PDB entry 8FAE | electron microscopy, 3.80 A resolution | chains D and F of the 6 polymer chains in the assembly

# Chain D (and F)
Protein: Envelope glycoprotein gp41
From: Human immunodeficiency virus 1
Notes: chain F of this document is another copy of the same molecule, construct and numbering; everything in this record applies to it too
UniProt: O40222 (O40222_9HIV1); residues 519-664 here correspond to UniProt positions 517-662 (UniProt number = residue number - 2)
Chain sequence (146 residues; numbered 519 to 664; the number before each row is that of its first residue):
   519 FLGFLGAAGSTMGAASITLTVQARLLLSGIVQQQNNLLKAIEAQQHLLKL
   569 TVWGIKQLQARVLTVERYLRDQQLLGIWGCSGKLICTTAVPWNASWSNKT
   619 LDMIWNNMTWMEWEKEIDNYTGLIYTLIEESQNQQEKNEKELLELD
Not modelled in the structure: 519, 662-664 (chain F: 662-664)
Differences from the reference sequence: conflict Lys557 (Arg555 in O40222), Lys633 (Arg631 in O40222), Lys658 (Gln656 in O40222); engineered mutation Lys567 (Gln565 in O40222), Thr582 (Ala580 in O40222)
Disulfide bonds: Cys598-Cys604
Glycans and other covalent adducts: glycan linked to Asn611, Asn616, Asn625; N-acetylglucosamine (NAG) linked to Asn637
What the authors report for this chain:
  - self-association interface (contacts with another copy of this molecule); pairs are residue here / residue on that copy: Thr538-Gln652 (hydrogen bond)

# How chain D and chain F interact
Residue-residue contacts - 32 pairs, chain D then chain F:
  Ile535(D) - Lys658(F)  hydrogen bond (backbone-side chain)
  Val539(D) - Glu654(F)
  Val539(D) - Lys658(F)
  Gln540(D) - Asn651(F)
  Gln540(D) - Lys655(F)
  Gln540(D) - Lys658(F)
  Leu543(D) - Ile595(F)
  Leu543(D) - Asn651(F)
  Leu543(D) - Glu654(F)
  Leu544(D) - Asn651(F)
  Ser546(D) - Ile595(F)
  Gly547(D) - Ile595(F)
  Gln550(D) - Arg588(F)
  Gln550(D) - Leu592(F)
  Gln551(D) - Glu647(F)
  Asn554(D) - Arg588(F)
  Lys557(D) - Glu584(F)  salt bridge
  Lys567(D) - Ile573(F)
  Lys567(D) - Gln577(F)  hydrogen bond
  Lys567(D) - Leu581(F)
  Leu576(D) - Gln577(F)
  Leu576(D) - Val580(F)  hydrophobic
  Arg579(D) - Gln577(F)  hydrogen bond
  Arg579(D) - Val580(F)
  Arg579(D) - Glu584(F)  salt bridge
  Val583(D) - Val583(F)  hydrophobic
  Val583(D) - Leu587(F)  hydrophobic
  Tyr586(D) - Leu587(F)  hydrophobic
  Tyr586(D) - Gln591(F)
  Leu587(D) - Leu587(F)  hydrophobic
  Lys601(D) - Gln653(F)  hydrogen bond
  Lys601(D) - Glu654(F)  salt bridge
Interface residues without a listed pair, chain D (20 interface residues in all): Ser534, Thr536
Interface residues without a listed pair, chain F (19 interface residues in all): Gln650, Glu657

# In short
20 residues of chain D and 19 residues of chain F are in contact; the contacts include 4 hydrogen bonds and 3
salt bridges. Polar contacts include Lys557(D)-Glu584(F), Arg579(D)-Glu584(F) and Lys601(D)-Glu654(F).
N-acetylglucosamine is covalently linked to Asn637(D). The paper reports a self-association interface
involving Thr538(D).
Both chains are Envelope glycoprotein gp41 (Human immunodeficiency virus 1). Entry 8FAE (Asymmetric structure
of cleaved HIV-1 AE2 envelope glycoprotein trimer in styrene-maleic acid lipid nanoparticles (AE2.1)) was
determined by electron microscopy, deposited together with 8FAD.
